PDB entry 2OVE | X-ray diffraction, 2.00 A resolution | chain A

== Chain A ==
Protein: Complement component 8, gamma polypeptide
From: Homo sapiens
Reference sequence: Q14CU0 (Q14CU0_HUMAN); residues 1-182 here correspond to UniProt positions 21-202 (UniProt number = residue number + 20)
Sequence (182 residues; each row starts with the number of its first residue):
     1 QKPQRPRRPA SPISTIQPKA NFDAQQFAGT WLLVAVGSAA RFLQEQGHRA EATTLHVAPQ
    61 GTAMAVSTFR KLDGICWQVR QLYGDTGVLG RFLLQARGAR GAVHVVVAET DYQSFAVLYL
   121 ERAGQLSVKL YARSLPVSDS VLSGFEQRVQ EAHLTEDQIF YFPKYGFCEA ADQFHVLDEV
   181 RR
Unresolved in the structure: 1-10, 42-49, 181-182
Disulfides: C76-C168
Sequence notes: engineered mutation A40 (Cys60 in Q14CU0)

== In short ==
Chain A is Complement component 8, gamma polypeptide (Homo sapiens); the structure, Crystal Structure of
Recombinant Human Complement Protein C8gamma, was determined by X-ray diffraction together with 2OVA and 2OVD
from the same study.
